Entry 4V5I (X-ray diffraction, 5.46 A resolution (low resolution: residue-level contacts below are approximate; hydrogen-bond / salt-bridge calls are withheld)); this record covers chains AU and AZ of the 27 polymer chains in the assembly.

[Chain AU]
Name: ORF15
From: Lactococcus phage P2
Sequence (298 residues; row label = number of the first residue in the row):
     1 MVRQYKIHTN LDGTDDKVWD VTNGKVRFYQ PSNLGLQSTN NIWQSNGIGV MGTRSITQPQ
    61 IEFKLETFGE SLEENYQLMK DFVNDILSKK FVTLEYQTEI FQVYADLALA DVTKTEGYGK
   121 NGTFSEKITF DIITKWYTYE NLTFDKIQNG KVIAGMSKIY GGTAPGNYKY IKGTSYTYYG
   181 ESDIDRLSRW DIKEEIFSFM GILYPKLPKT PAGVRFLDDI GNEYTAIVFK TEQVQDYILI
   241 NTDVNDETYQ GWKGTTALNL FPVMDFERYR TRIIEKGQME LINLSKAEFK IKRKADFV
Bound ions: Ca2+: Asn-10, Asp-12, Asp-246

[Chain AZ]
Name: ORF16
From: Lactococcus phage P2
Sequence (372 residues; numbered 1 to 372; the number before each row is that of its first residue):
     1 MLEANVYDNF NPNYYNISDF SMPNGKKEKR GLPIPKARCQ VINYELWETG YLYTSSATLT
    61 VSVEVGDIVQ ILFPEVVPIE EALGKKKKLN LDMVYLVTDV DESNKATLKN YFWAMIESLD
   121 VPNAITKTTN FAIIDYLIDP NKNNLMSYGY FFNSSIFAGK ATINRKAETS SAHDVAKRIF
   181 SKVQFQPTTT IQHAPSETDP RNLLFINFAS RNWNRKRITT RVDIKQSVTM DTETIVDRSA
   241 YNFAVVFVKN KATDDYTDPP KMYIAKNNGD VIDYSTYHGD GTDLPDVRTA KTLFYDRDDH
   301 GNPPELSTIK VEISPSTIVT RLIFNQNELL PLYVNDLVDI WYEGKLYSGY IADRVKTEFN
   361 DRLIFVESGD KP

[Interface between chain AU and chain AZ]
Pairs across the interface (35):
  Trp-43(AU) / Ser-227(AZ)
  Val-50(AU) / Lys-225(AZ)
  Thr-53(AU) / Phe-359(AZ)
  Thr-53(AU) / Asn-360(AZ)
  Ser-55(AU) / Phe-359(AZ)
  Tyr-224(AU) / Pro-74(AZ)
  Val-244(AU) / Met-1(AZ)
  Val-244(AU) / Gln-40(AZ)
  Phe-261(AU) / Pro-35(AZ)
  Phe-261(AU) / Lys-36(AZ)
  Phe-261(AU) / Ala-37(AZ)
  Phe-261(AU) / Arg-38(AZ)
  Phe-266(AU) / Asn-5(AZ)
  Phe-266(AU) / Ile-34(AZ)
  Phe-266(AU) / Pro-35(AZ)
  Phe-266(AU) / Arg-38(AZ)
  Phe-266(AU) / Leu-72(AZ)
  Glu-267(AU) / Asn-5(AZ)
  Glu-267(AU) / Tyr-7(AZ)
  Glu-267(AU) / Gln-70(AZ)
  Glu-267(AU) / Ile-191(AZ)
  Glu-267(AU) / Asn-202(AZ)
  Tyr-269(AU) / Arg-38(AZ)
  Tyr-269(AU) / Leu-72(AZ)
  Arg-270(AU) / Glu-3(AZ)
  Arg-270(AU) / Gln-70(AZ)
  Arg-270(AU) / Leu-72(AZ)
  Arg-270(AU) / Phe-73(AZ)
  Arg-270(AU) / Asn-90(AZ)
  Arg-270(AU) / Leu-91(AZ)
  Arg-270(AU) / Asp-92(AZ)
  Thr-271(AU) / Glu-3(AZ)
  Thr-271(AU) / Pro-74(AZ)
  Arg-272(AU) / Glu-3(AZ)
  Arg-272(AU) / Gln-40(AZ)
Also at the interface, not in a pair above, chain AU (16 interface residues in all): Asn-41, Glu-247, Ile-273
Also at the interface, not in a pair above, chain AZ (24 interface residues in all): Ile-224

[Summary]
16 residues of chain AU and 24 residues of chain AZ are in contact. Asn-10(AU), Asp-12(AU) and Asp-246(AU)
form the Ca2+ site.
Here chain AU is ORF15 and chain AZ is ORF16, both from Lactococcus phage P2. Entry 4V5I (Structure of the
Phage P2 Baseplate in its Activated Conformation with Ca) was determined by X-ray diffraction, deposited
together with 2WZP and 2X53.
